5TGU - chains A and E of the 6 polymer chains in the assembly; structure by X-ray diffraction, 2.35 A resolution.

# Chain A (and E)
Protein: Hemagglutinin HA1 chain
Source organism: Influenza A virus
Notes: chain E of this document is another copy of the same molecule, construct and numbering; everything in this record applies to it too
Reference sequence: A0A0J9X252 (A0A0J9X252_9INFA); the construct lacks a stretch of the UniProt sequence and is renumbered around it, so the offset changes along the chain: 7-129 = UniProt 1-123; 130-158 = UniProt 125-153; 159-263 = UniProt 156-260; 265-276 = UniProt 261-272; 1 more segments
Sequence (323 residues; each row starts with the number of its first residue; note: 1 number in that range is skipped by the numbering (no residue carries it; nothing is unmodelled there); a row labelled like 158A-158B holds insertion residues (158A, then the next letters in order)):
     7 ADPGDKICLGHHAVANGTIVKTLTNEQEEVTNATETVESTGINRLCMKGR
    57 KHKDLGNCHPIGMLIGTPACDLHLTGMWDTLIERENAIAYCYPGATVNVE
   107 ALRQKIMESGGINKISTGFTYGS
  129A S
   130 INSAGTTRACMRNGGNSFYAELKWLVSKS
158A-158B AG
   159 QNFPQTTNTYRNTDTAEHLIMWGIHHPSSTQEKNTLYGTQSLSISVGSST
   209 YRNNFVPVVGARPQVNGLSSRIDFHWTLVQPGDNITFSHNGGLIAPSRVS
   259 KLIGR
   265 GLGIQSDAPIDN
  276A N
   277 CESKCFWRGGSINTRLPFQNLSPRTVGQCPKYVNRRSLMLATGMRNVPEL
Not modelled in the structure: 7-10, 326
Disulfide bonds: Cys-52/Cys-277, Cys-64/Cys-76, Cys-97/Cys-139, Cys-281/Cys-305
Covalently attached groups: N-acetylglucosamine (NAG) linked to Asn-38, Asn-242
Differences from the reference sequence: engineered mutation Ala-158A (Lys154 in A0A0J9X252), Thr-193 (Asp190 in A0A0J9X252), Leu-226 (Gln223 in A0A0J9X252), Ser-228 (Gly225 in A0A0J9X252)
Residues lining bound ligands: N-acetyl-alpha-neuraminic acid (SIA): Tyr-98, Gly-134, Thr-135, Thr-136, Arg-137, Trp-153, Val-155, His-183, Ser-186, Glu-190, Leu-194, Leu-226, Ser-228
What the authors report for this chain:
  - binding site for N-acetyl-alpha-neuraminic acid: Tyr-98, Trp-153
  - binding site for beta-D-galactopyranose: Arg-137, Gly-225, Leu-226
  - specificity-determining residues: Leu-226
  - mutagenesis - Q226L/G228S, G228S: abolished binding to alpha2-3 sialosides
  - mutagenesis - Q226L/G228S: unchanged binding to human-type alpha2-6 receptors

# Chain A / chain E interface
Pairs across the interface (25; chain A residue first):
  Thr-165(A) with Arg-220(E)
  Thr-167(A) with Asn-224(E)
  Ser-203(A) with Val-216(E); Val-217(E); Leu-226(E)
  Val-204(A) with Leu-226(E)
  Gly-205(A) with Gly-225(E); Leu-226(E)
  Ser-206(A) with Gly-225(E), hydrogen bond (backbone-backbone); Arg-229(E), hydrogen bond (backbone-side chain)
  Ser-207(A) with Arg-229(E), hydrogen bond (backbone-side chain)
  Arg-210(A) with His-184(E); Val-216(E), hydrogen bond (side chain-backbone); Gly-218(E); Leu-226(E); Ser-227(E), hydrogen bond (side chain-backbone); Arg-229(E)
  Asn-211(A) with Val-216(E)
  Asn-212(A) with Val-216(E)
  Asn-242(A) with Gly-225(E)
  Thr-244(A) with Asn-224(E); Gly-225(E), hydrogen bond (side chain-backbone); Leu-226(E)
  Ser-246(A) with Ala-219(E); Leu-226(E)
Interface residues without a listed pair, chain A (16 interface residues in all): Gln-163, Thr-208, Tyr-209
Interface residues without a listed pair, chain E (13 interface residues in all): Pro-185, Val-223

# In short
16 residues of chain A and 13 residues of chain E are in contact; the contacts include 6 hydrogen bonds. Among
the polar pairs are Ser-206(A)/Arg-229(E), Ser-207(A)/Arg-229(E) and Arg-210(A)/Val-216(E). From the paper: a
binding site for beta-D-galactopyranose at Arg-137(A), Gly-225(A) and Leu-226(A); Q226L/G228S and G228S of
chain A abolish binding to alpha2-3 sialosides.
Chain A and chain E are both Hemagglutinin HA1 chain (Influenza A virus); the structure, Crystal structure of
H10 hemagglutinin mutant (K158aA-D193T-Q226L-G228S) from Jiangxi-Donghu (2013) H10N8 influenza virus in
complex with ..., was determined by X-ray diffraction together with 5TGO, 5TGV, 5TH0, 5TH1, 5THB, 5THC and
5THF from the same study.
